Entry 8J6X (X-ray diffraction, 2.70 A resolution); this record covers chains B and C of the 4 polymer chains in the assembly.

[Chain B (and C)]
Protein: Nucleoprotein
Organism: Severe acute respiratory syndrome coronavirus 2
Notes: fragment: N-terminal domain; chain C of this document is another copy of the same molecule, construct and numbering; everything in this record applies to it too
Reference sequence: P0DTC9 (NCAP_SARS2); residues 42-175 here correspond to UniProt positions 41-174 (UniProt number = residue number - 1)
Chain sequence (155 residues; each row starts with the number of its first residue):
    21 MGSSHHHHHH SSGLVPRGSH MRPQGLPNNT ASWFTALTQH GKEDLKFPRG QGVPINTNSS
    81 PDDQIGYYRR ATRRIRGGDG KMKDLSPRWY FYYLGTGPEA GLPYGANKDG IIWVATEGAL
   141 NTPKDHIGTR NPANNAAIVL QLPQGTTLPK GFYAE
Not modelled in the structure: 21-47 (chain C: 21-46, 96-97)
Differences from the reference sequence: initiating methionine (21); expression tag (22-41)
Ligand contacts: U2H (N-methyl-N-[(5-phenylmethoxy-1H-indol-3-yl)methyl]propan-1-amine): R69, Y124, G125, N127

[Interface between chain B and chain C]
Contacting residue pairs (10; chain B residue first):
  R69(B) - Q161(C)
  G70(B) - Q161(C)
  E137(B) - L162(C)
  E137(B) - Q164(C)
  G138(B) - Q164(C)
  Q164(B) - H60(C)
  Q164(B) - L168(C)
  Q164(B) - K170(C)
  Q164(B) - G171(C)
  G165(B) - Y173(C)
Also at the interface, not in a pair above, chain B (8 interface residues in all): Q71, P81
Also at the interface, not in a pair above, chain C (11 interface residues in all): G165, F172, A174

[In short]
Chain B and chain C form an interface of 8 and 11 residues respectively. Bound to chain B: compound U2H.
Both chains are Nucleoprotein (Severe acute respiratory syndrome coronavirus 2). Entry 8J6X (Crystal structure
of SARS-CoV2 N-NTD complexed with 5-Benzyloxygramine derivative (P3-8)) was determined by X-ray diffraction
(same publication as 8IQJ and 8IV3).
